PDB entry 6M32 | electron microscopy, 2.70 A resolution | chains B and a of the 7 polymer chains in the assembly

[Chain B]
Molecule: Photosystem P840 reaction center iron-sulfur protein
From: Chlorobaculum tepidum (strain ATCC 49652 / DSM 12025 / NBRC 103806 / TLS)
UniProt: Q8KAY1 (Q8KAY1_CHLTE); residues 1-231 here = UniProt positions 1-231
Chain sequence (231 residues; each row starts with the number of its first residue):
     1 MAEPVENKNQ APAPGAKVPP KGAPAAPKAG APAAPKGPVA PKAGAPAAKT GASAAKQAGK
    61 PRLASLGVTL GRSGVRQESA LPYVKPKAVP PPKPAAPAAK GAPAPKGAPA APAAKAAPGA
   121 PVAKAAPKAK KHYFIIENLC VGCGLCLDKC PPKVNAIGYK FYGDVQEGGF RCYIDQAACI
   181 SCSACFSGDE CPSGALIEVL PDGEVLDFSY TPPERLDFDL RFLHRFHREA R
Unresolved in the structure: 1-128, 224-231
Ion coordination: 4Fe-4S cluster Fe site 1: Cys-140, Cys-143, Cys-146, Cys-191; 4Fe-4S cluster Fe site 2: Cys-150, Cys-179, Cys-182, Cys-185
Small-molecule neighbours:
  - 4Fe-4S cluster (SF4), molecule 1: Tyr-133, Lys-149, Cys-150, Pro-151, Val-154, Ala-156, Ile-157, Ile-174, Cys-179, Ile-180, Ser-181, Cys-182, Ser-183, Ala-184, Cys-185
  - 4Fe-4S cluster (SF4), molecule 2: Ile-135, Cys-140, Val-141, Gly-142, Cys-143, Gly-144, Leu-145, Cys-146, Cys-172, Glu-190, Cys-191, Pro-192, Ser-193, Ala-195, Leu-196

[Chain a]
Molecule: Photosystem P840 reaction center, large subunit
From: Chlorobaculum tepidum TLS
UniProt: Q8KAY0 (Q8KAY0_CHLTE); numbering as in UniProt (aligned over 1-731)
Chain sequence (731 residues; numbered 1 to 731; the number before each row is that of its first residue):
     1 MAEQVKPAGV KPKGTVPPPK GNAPAPKANG APGGASVIKE QDAAKMRRFL FQRTETRSTK
    61 WYQIFDTEKL DDEQVVGGHL ALLGVLGFIM GIYYISGIQV FPWGAPGFHD NWFYLTIKPR
   121 MVSLGIDTYS TKTADLEAAG ARLLGWAAFH FLVGSVLIFG GWRHWTHNLT NPFTGRCGNF
   181 RDFRFLGKFG DVVFNGTSAK SYKEALGPHA VYMSLLFLGW GIVMWAILGF APIPDFQTIN
   241 SETFMSFVFA VIFFALGIYW WNNPPNAAIH LNDDMKAAFS VHLTAIGYIN IALGCIAFVA
   301 FQQPSFAPYY KELDKLVFYL YGEPFNRVSF NFVEQGGKVI SGAKEFADFP AYAILPKSGE
   361 AFGMARVVTN LIVFNHIICG VLYVFAGVYH GGQYLLKIQL NGMYNQIKSI WITKGRDQEV
   421 QVKILGTVMA LCFATMLSVY AVIVWNTICE LNIFGTNITM SFYWLKPLPI FQWMFADPSI
   481 NDWVMAHVIT AGSLFSLIAL VRIAFFAHTS PLWDDLGLKK NSYSFPCLGP VYGGTCGVSI
   541 QDQLWFAMLW GIKGLSAVCW YIDGAWIASM MYGVPAADAK AWDSIAHLHH HYTSGIFYYF
   601 WTETVTIFSS SHLSTILMIG HLVWFISFAV WFEDRGSRLE GADIQTRTIR WLGKKFLNRD
   661 VNFRFPVLTI SDSKLAGTFL YFGGTFMLVF LFLANGFYQT NSPLPPPVSH AAVSGQQMLA
   721 QLVDTLMKMI A
Unresolved in the structure: 1-58, 184-197, 333-340, 709-731
Ion coordination: bacteriochlorophyll a Mg (8 sites), coordinated by His-79, His-150, His-209, Glu-242, His-282, Asn-375, His-376, His-487; 4Fe-4S cluster Fe: Cys-527, Cys-536 (shared with 2 residues of chain A); Ca2+: Asp-563, Glu-603, Phe-692, Asn-695, Gly-696; Bacteriochlorophyll A isomer Mg near His-621 (its only coordinating residue here)
Small-molecule neighbours:
  - bacteriochlorophyll a (BCL), molecule 1: Tyr-62, Gln-63, Ile-64, Phe-65, Asp-66, Lys-276, Phe-279, Leu-283, Leu-382, Tyr-383, Ala-386, Tyr-389, His-390, Gln-393, Tyr-523, Gln-541, Trp-545, Met-548, Leu-675, Phe-679
  - bacteriochlorophyll a (BCL), molecule 2: Phe-65, Leu-70, Gln-74, Val-75, Gly-78, His-79, Leu-82, Trp-165, Asp-274, Met-275, Ala-278, Phe-279, His-282, Leu-283, Ile-286
  - bacteriochlorophyll a (BCL), molecule 3: Asp-72, Val-75, Val-76, His-79, Leu-80, Leu-83, Val-153, Val-156, Leu-157, Phe-180, Phe-183, Ser-198, Ala-199, Lys-200, Ser-201, Ala-205, Pro-208, His-209, Tyr-212, Leu-216
  - bacteriochlorophyll a (BCL), molecule 4: Leu-80, Val-156, Phe-159, Gly-160, Arg-163, His-164, Asn-168, Leu-169, Thr-170, Asn-171, Pro-172, Arg-176, Phe-180, Phe-183, Tyr-212
  - bacteriochlorophyll a (BCL), molecule 5: Leu-83, Leu-86, Gly-87, Met-90, Tyr-94, Ile-117, Arg-120, Met-121, Leu-124, Ile-126, Trp-146, Phe-149, His-150, Val-153, Gly-154, Leu-157, Met-213, Leu-216, Phe-217, Trp-220, Val-223, Leu-293
  - bacteriochlorophyll a (BCL), molecule 6: Leu-86, Ile-89, Met-90, Thr-116, Ile-117, Arg-120, Ile-286, Asn-290, Leu-293, Ile-372, Asn-375, His-376, Cys-379, Tyr-383
  - bacteriochlorophyll a (BCL), molecule 7: Tyr-93, Trp-112, Phe-113, Thr-116, Ile-117, Leu-371, Ile-372, Phe-374, Asn-375, Ile-378, Cys-379, Leu-382, Phe-679, Phe-682, Gly-683, Phe-686, Met-687, Val-689, Phe-690, Leu-693
  - bacteriochlorophyll a (BCL), molecule 8: Asp-110, Asn-111, Trp-112, Phe-113, Leu-320, Tyr-321, Gly-322, His-612, Thr-615, Ile-616, Ile-619, Met-687, Phe-690
  - bacteriochlorophyll a (BCL), molecule 9: Pro-119, Arg-120, Ser-123, Phe-217, Trp-220, Phe-236, Gln-237, Thr-238, Ile-239, Ser-241, Glu-242, Met-245, Ser-246, Phe-249, Phe-301, Ser-305, Phe-306, Tyr-309, Tyr-310
  - bacteriochlorophyll a (BCL), molecule 10: Tyr-202, Lys-203, Ala-205, Leu-206, Gly-207, His-209, Met-213, Pro-265, His-270, Leu-271, Ala-278, Val-281, His-282, Ala-285, Ile-286
  - bacteriochlorophyll a (BCL), molecule 11: Ile-269, His-270, Ala-277, Ser-280, Val-281, Thr-284, Ala-285, Tyr-288, Val-388, Gly-391, Gly-392, Tyr-394, Leu-395, Trp-411, Ile-412, Lys-414, Gly-415, Leu-497, Leu-500, Ala-504, Phe-505
  - bacteriochlorophyll a (BCL), molecule 12: Leu-431, Ala-434, Thr-435, Ser-438, Lys-466, Pro-467, Leu-468, Phe-471, Phe-475, Trp-483, Ala-486, His-487, Thr-490
  - F26 (2-[(1E,3E,5E,7E,9E,11E,13E,15E,17E,19E)-3,7,12,16,20,24-hexamethylpentacosa-1,3,5,7,9,11,13,15,17,19,23-undecaenyl]-1,3,4-trimethyl-benzene): His-79, Leu-82, Leu-83, Leu-86, Tyr-202, His-209, His-282
  - F39 ([(2R,3S,4S,5R,6R)-6-[(10E,12E,14E)-2,6,10,14,19,23-hexamethyl-25-(2,3,6-trimethylphenyl)pentacosa-6,8,10,12,14,16,18,20,22,24-decaen-2-yl]oxy-3,4,5-tris(oxidanyl)oxan-2-yl]methyl dodecanoate): Phe-236, Gln-237, Tyr-288, Ala-292, Leu-293, Cys-295, Ile-296, Ala-297, Val-299, Ala-300, Phe-301, Gln-303, Ser-305, Phe-306, Ile-372, His-376, Trp-411, Val-501, Ala-504, Phe-505
  - Chlorophyll A ester (G2O), molecule 1: Met-429, Cys-432, Phe-433, Met-436, Leu-437, Tyr-440, Phe-495, Ile-498, Arg-502, Phe-546, Leu-549, Trp-550
  - Chlorophyll A ester (G2O), molecule 2: Met-436, Tyr-440, Val-444, Ile-448, Phe-495, Leu-549, Trp-550, Lys-553, Met-570, Phe-597, Phe-600, Trp-624, Tyr-681
  - Chlorophyll A ester (G2O), molecule 3: Met-618, Ile-619, His-621, Leu-622, Trp-624, Phe-625, Phe-628
  - Chlorophyll A ester (G2O), molecule 4: Leu-622, Phe-625, Ile-626, Phe-628, Ala-629, Phe-632, Asp-634, Ser-637, Arg-638, Gly-641, Ala-642, Gln-645
  - Bacteriochlorophyll A isomer (GS0), molecule 1: Tyr-440, Ile-443, Val-488, Ala-491, Gly-492, Ile-552, Lys-553, Ser-556, Ala-557, Trp-560, Ile-596, Phe-600, Thr-604, Ile-607, Leu-617, His-621, Trp-624, Tyr-681, Thr-685, Leu-688, Val-689, Phe-692
  - Bacteriochlorophyll A isomer (GS0), molecule 2: Phe-597, Phe-600, Trp-601
  - 4Fe-4S cluster (SF4): Cys-527, Gly-529, Pro-530, Thr-535, Cys-536, Glu-633, Ile-670

[Chain B / chain a interface]
Residue-residue contacts (13; chain B residue first):
  Gly-142(B) / Leu-528(a)
  Cys-143(B) / Pro-530(a)
  Cys-143(B) / Val-531(a)
  Gly-144(B) / Val-531(a)
  Leu-147(B) / Val-531(a)  hydrophobic
  Leu-147(B) / Tyr-532(a)
  Asp-148(B) / Val-531(a)
  Asp-148(B) / Tyr-532(a)  hydrogen bond (side chain-backbone)
  Tyr-159(B) / Val-531(a)
  Asp-164(B) / Ser-522(a)
  Val-165(B) / Phe-525(a)  hydrophobic
  Gln-166(B) / Thr-669(a)  hydrogen bond
  Phe-170(B) / Leu-528(a)
Also at the interface, not in a pair above, chain B (12 interface residues in all): Leu-145, Phe-161
Also at the interface, not in a pair above, chain a (12 interface residues in all): Leu-518, Lys-519, Asn-521, Pro-526, Cys-527

[Summary]
Chain B and chain a each contribute 12 residues to their interface; the contacts include 2 hydrogen bonds.
Polar pairs include Asp-148(B)/Tyr-532(a) and Gln-166(B)/Thr-669(a). Chain B binds 4Fe-4S cluster.
Chain B is Photosystem P840 reaction center iron-sulfur protein (Chlorobaculum tepidum (strain ATCC 49652 /
DSM 12025 / NBRC 103806 / TLS)) and chain a is Photosystem P840 reaction center, large subunit (Chlorobaculum
tepidum TLS); the structure, Cryo-EM structure of FMO-RC complex from green sulfur bacteria, was determined by
electron microscopy.
